Entry 6ESF (electron microscopy, 3.70 A resolution); this record covers chains C and I of the 10 polymer chains in the assembly.

== Chain C ==
Molecule: Histone H2A
From: Xenopus laevis
Reference sequence: Q6AZJ8 (Q6AZJ8_XENLA); residues 1-129 here correspond to UniProt positions 2-130 (UniProt number = residue number + 1)
Sequence (129 residues; numbered 1 to 129; the number before each row is that of its first residue):
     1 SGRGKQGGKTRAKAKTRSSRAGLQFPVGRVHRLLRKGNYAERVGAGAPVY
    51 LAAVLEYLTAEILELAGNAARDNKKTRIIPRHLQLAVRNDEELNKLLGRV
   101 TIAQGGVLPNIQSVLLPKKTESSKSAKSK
Not modelled in the structure: 1-15, 120-129

== Chain I ==
Molecule: 147-nt DNA strand
From: synthetic construct
Sequence (147 nucleotides; row label = number of the first residue in the row; numbers below 1 keep their minus sign (DA-73 is residue -73)):
   -73 ACAGGATGTATATATCTGACACGTGCCTGGAGACTAGGGAGTAATCCCCT
   -23 TGGCGGTTAAAACGCGGGGGACAGCGCGTACGTGCGTTTAAGCGGTGCTA
    27 GAGCTGTCTACGACCAATTGAGCGGCCTCGGCACCGGGATTCTCCAG

== How chain C and chain I interact ==
Pairs across the interface - 10 pairs, chain C then chain I:
  Thr16(C) - DA-43(I)  phosphate contact
  Arg17(C) - DA-43(I)  salt bridge to the phosphate
  Arg20(C) - DG-42(I)  salt bridge to the phosphate
  Gly28(C) - DG-44(I)  sugar contact
  Gly28(C) - DA-43(I)  hydrogen bond to the phosphate
  Arg29(C) - DG-44(I)  phosphate contact
  Arg42(C) - DG-35(I)  sugar contact
  Arg77(C) - DA-55(I)  sugar contact
  Arg77(C) - DC-54(I)  sugar contact
  Arg77(C) - DA-53(I)  phosphate contact
Interface residues without a listed pair, chain C (9 interface residues in all): Val27, Arg32

== Summary ==
The interface between chain C and chain I involves 9 residues on one side and 7 on the other, with 1 hydrogen
bond and 2 salt bridges. Among the polar pairs are Gly28(C)-DA-43(I), Arg17(C)-DA-43(I) and Arg20(C)-DG-42(I).
Here chain C is Histone H2A (Xenopus laevis) and chain I is a 147-nt DNA strand (synthetic construct). Entry
6ESF (Nucleosome : Class 1) was determined by electron microscopy together with 6ESG, 6ESH and 6ESI from the
same study.
